PDB entry 7L3M | X-ray diffraction, 2.07 A resolution | chain A

# Chain A
Name: Phosphoenolpyruvate carboxykinase, cytosolic [GTP]
From: Rattus norvegicus
Notes: EC 4.1.1.32, 2.7.11.-
Reference sequence: P07379 (PCKGC_RAT); residues 1-622 here = UniProt positions 1-622
Chain sequence (624 residues; each row starts with the number of its first residue; numbers below 1 keep their minus sign (Gly-1 is residue -1)):
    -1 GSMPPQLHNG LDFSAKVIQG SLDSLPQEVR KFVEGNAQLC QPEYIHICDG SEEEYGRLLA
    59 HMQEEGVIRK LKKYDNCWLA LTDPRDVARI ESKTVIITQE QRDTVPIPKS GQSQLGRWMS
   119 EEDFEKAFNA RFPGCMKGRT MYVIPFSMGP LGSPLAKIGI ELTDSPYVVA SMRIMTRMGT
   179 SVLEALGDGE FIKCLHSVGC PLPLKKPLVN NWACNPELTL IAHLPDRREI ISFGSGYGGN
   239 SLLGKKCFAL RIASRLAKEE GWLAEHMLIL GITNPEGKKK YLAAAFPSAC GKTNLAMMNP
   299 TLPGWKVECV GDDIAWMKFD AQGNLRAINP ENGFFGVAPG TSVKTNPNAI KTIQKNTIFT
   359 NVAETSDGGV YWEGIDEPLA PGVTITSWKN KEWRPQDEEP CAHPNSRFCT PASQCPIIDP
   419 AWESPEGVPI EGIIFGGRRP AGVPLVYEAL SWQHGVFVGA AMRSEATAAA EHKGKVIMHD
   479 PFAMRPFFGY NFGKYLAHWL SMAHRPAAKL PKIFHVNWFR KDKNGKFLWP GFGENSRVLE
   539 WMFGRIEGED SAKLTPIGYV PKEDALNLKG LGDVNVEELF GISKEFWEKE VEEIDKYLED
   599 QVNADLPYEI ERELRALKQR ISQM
Disordered / not traced: -1 to 2, 465-472
Sequence notes: expression tag (-1 to 0)
UniProt features mapped onto this chain:
  - region: Gly457 to Gly487 (Omega-loop)
  - active site: Cys288
  - binding site (substrate): Arg87, Tyr235 to Gly237, Ser286, Asn403 to Arg405
  - binding site (Mn(2+)): Lys244, His264, Asp311
  - binding site (GTP): Ala287 to Asn292, Arg405, Arg436, Phe530 to Asn533
  - modified residue: Ser19 (Phosphoserine), Lys70 (N6-acetyllysine), Lys71 (N6-acetyllysine), Ser90 (Phosphoserine), Lys91 (N6-acetyllysine), Ser118 (Phosphoserine), Thr178 (Phosphothreonine), Ser286 (Phosphoserine), Lys473 (N6-acetyllysine), Lys521 (N6-acetyllysine), Lys524 (N6-acetyllysine), Lys594 (N6-acetyllysine)
  - mutagenesis: Glu89 (E89A/D/Q: Abolished phosphoenolpyruvate carboxykinase activity; decreased affinity for oxaloacetate), Ser90 (S90A: Decreased phosphorylation and increased acetylation levels), Lys91 (K91Q: 3-fold decrease of affinity for phosphoenolpyruvate), His477 (H477R: Destabilization of the closed state of the omega-loop, resulting in decreased capture rates for the weaker binding substrates associated with catalysis in the phosphoenolpyruvate to ...)
Metal / ion sites: Mn2+ site 1: Glu63, His502, Glu607; Na+: Leu79, Asn208; Mn2+ site 2: Lys244, His264, Asp311 (together with phosphoenolpyruvate); Mn2+ site 3: Thr291 (together with GDP, phosphoenolpyruvate)
Ligand contacts:
  - carbon dioxide (CO2): Ala86, Arg87, Tyr235, Gly236, Gly237, Phe333, Asn403, Arg405
  - GDP (guanosine-5'-diphosphate): Pro285, Ser286, Ala287, Cys288, Gly289, Lys290, Thr291, Asn292, Val335, Pro337, Gly338, Thr343, Arg436, Trp516, Phe517, Phe525, Gly529, Phe530, Asn533
  - phosphoenolpyruvate: Arg87, Lys244, His264, Ser286, Ala287, Lys290, Asp311, Phe333, Val335, Arg405, Phe485
From the paper describing this entry:
  - conformationally variable residues (loop rearrangement, side-chain flip): Ala287, Asn292, Thr343, Asn403, Arg405, Phe517

# Summary
Ligands of chain A: phosphoenolpyruvate, GDP and carbon dioxide. The Mn2+ site 1 is built by Glu63, His502 and
Glu607. Curated annotation (UniProt) lists active-site residue Cys288, 8 substrate-binding residues, 3
Mn2+-binding residues and 12 GTP-binding residues. From the paper: conformational variability at Ala287,
Asn292 and Thr343 among others.
Chain A is Phosphoenolpyruvate carboxykinase, cytosolic [GTP] (Rattus norvegicus); the structure, PEPCK MMQX
structure 40ms post-mixing with oxaloacetic acid, was determined by X-ray diffraction (same publication as
7L36 and 7L3V).
